5J6G - chains A and B of the 4 polymer chains in the assembly; structure by X-ray diffraction, 3.30 A resolution.

Chain A:
Protein: H-2 class I histocompatibility antigen, Q10 alpha chain
From: Mus musculus
UniProtKB: P01898 (HA10_MOUSE); residues 1-256 here correspond to UniProt positions 25-280 (UniProt number = residue number + 24)
Sequence (300 residues; numbered 0 to 299; the number before each row is that of its first residue; numbering starts at 0):
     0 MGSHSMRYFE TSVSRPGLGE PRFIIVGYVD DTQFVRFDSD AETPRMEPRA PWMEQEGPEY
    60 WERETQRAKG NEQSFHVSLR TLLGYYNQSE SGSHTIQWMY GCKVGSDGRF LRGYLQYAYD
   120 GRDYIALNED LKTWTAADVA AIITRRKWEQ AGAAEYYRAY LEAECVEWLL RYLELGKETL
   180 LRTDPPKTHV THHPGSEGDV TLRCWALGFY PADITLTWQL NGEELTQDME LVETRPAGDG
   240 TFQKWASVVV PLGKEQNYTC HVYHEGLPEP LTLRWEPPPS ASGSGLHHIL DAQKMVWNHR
Disordered / not traced: 0, 222-224, 276-299
Construct notes: initiating methionine (0); expression tag (257-299)
UniProt features mapped onto this chain:
  - glycosylation (N-linked (GlcNAc...) asparagine): Asn86, Asn256
Cystine bridges: Cys101-Cys164, Cys203-Cys259

Chain B:
Protein: Beta-2-microglobulin
From: Mus musculus
UniProtKB: P01887 (B2MG_MOUSE); residues 1-99 here correspond to UniProt positions 21-119 (UniProt number = residue number + 20)
Sequence (100 residues; numbered 0 to 99; the number before each row is that of its first residue; numbering starts at 0):
     0 MIQKTPQIQV YSRHPPENGK PNILNCYVTQ FHPPHIEIQM LKNGKKIPKV EMSDMSFSKD
    60 WSFYILAHTE FTPTETDTYA CRVKHASMAE PKTVYWDRDM
Disordered / not traced: 0
Construct notes: initiating methionine (0)
Cystine bridges: Cys25-Cys80

Interface between chain A and chain B:
Pairs across the interface - 54 pairs, chain A then chain B:
  Phe8(A) - Ser55(B)
  Phe8(A) - Phe56(B)
  Thr10(A) - Phe56(B)
  Thr10(A) - Phe62(B)
  Val12(A) - Pro33(B)  hydrophobic
  Val25(A) - Met54(B)
  Val25(A) - Ser55(B)
  Tyr27(A) - Ser55(B)
  Gln32(A) - Asp53(B)  hydrogen bond
  Arg35(A) - Asp53(B)  salt bridge
  Arg48(A) - Asp53(B)  salt bridge
  Thr94(A) - His31(B)  hydrogen bond
  Thr94(A) - Pro33(B)
  Gln96(A) - Phe56(B)
  Gln96(A) - Trp60(B)  hydrogen bond (side chain-backbone)
  Gln96(A) - Phe62(B)
  Trp97(A) - Phe56(B)
  Met98(A) - Phe56(B)  hydrophobic
  Met98(A) - Lys58(B)
  Met98(A) - Trp60(B)  hydrophobic
  Gln115(A) - Trp60(B)
  Tyr116(A) - Trp60(B)
  Ala117(A) - Trp60(B)  hydrophobic
  Asp119(A) - Ile1(B)
  Asp119(A) - His31(B)
  Gly120(A) - His31(B)  hydrogen bond (backbone-side chain)
  Gly120(A) - Trp60(B)
  Arg121(A) - Ile1(B)
  Asp122(A) - Trp60(B)  hydrogen bond
  His192(A) - Asp98(B)
  Arg202(A) - Asp98(B)  hydrogen bond (side chain-backbone)
  Arg202(A) - Met99(B)
  Trp204(A) - Asp98(B)
  Trp204(A) - Met99(B)
  Glu232(A) - Gln8(B)
  Glu232(A) - Thr28(B)
  Glu232(A) - Gln29(B)  hydrogen bond
  Glu232(A) - Tyr63(B)  hydrogen bond
  Thr233(A) - Tyr26(B)
  Arg234(A) - Gln8(B)
  Arg234(A) - Tyr10(B)
  Arg234(A) - Tyr26(B)
  Arg234(A) - Met99(B)  hydrogen bond (side chain-backbone)
  Pro235(A) - Tyr10(B)  hydrogen bond (backbone-side chain)
  Pro235(A) - Tyr26(B)
  Ala236(A) - Arg12(B)  hydrogen bond (backbone-side chain)
  Ala236(A) - Asn24(B)  hydrogen bond (backbone-side chain)
  Gly237(A) - Arg12(B)
  Asp238(A) - Arg12(B)
  Asp238(A) - His13(B)  salt bridge
  Gln242(A) - Tyr10(B)
  Gln242(A) - Ser11(B)  hydrogen bond (side chain-backbone)
  Gln242(A) - Arg12(B)  hydrogen bond (side chain-backbone)
  Trp244(A) - Met99(B)  hydrogen bond (side chain-backbone)
Interface residues without a listed pair, chain A (35 interface residues in all): Glu9, Ile23, Leu206, Val231
Interface residues without a listed pair, chain B (27 interface residues in all): Lys3, Pro14, Ser57, Asp59, Leu65

In short:
The interface between chain A and chain B involves 35 residues on one side and 27 on the other; the contacts
include 15 hydrogen bonds and 3 salt bridges. Polar pairs include Arg35(A)-Asp53(B), Arg48(A)-Asp53(B) and
Asp238(A)-His13(B).
Here chain A is H-2 class I histocompatibility antigen, Q10 alpha chain and chain B is Beta-2-microglobulin,
both from Mus musculus. Entry 5J6G (Recognition of the MHC class Ib molecule H2-Q10 by the natural killer cell
receptor Ly49C) was determined by X-ray diffraction together with 5J6H from the same study.
